PDB entry 3E9J | X-ray diffraction, 3.70 A resolution | chains B and C

# Chain B
Name: Thiol/disulfide oxidoreductase DsbA
Organism: Escherichia coli K12
Notes: EC 1.8.4.-
UniProtKB: P0AEG4 (DSBA_ECOLI); residues 1-189 here correspond to UniProt positions 20-208 (UniProt number = residue number + 19)
Amino-acid sequence (189 residues; each row starts with the number of its first residue):
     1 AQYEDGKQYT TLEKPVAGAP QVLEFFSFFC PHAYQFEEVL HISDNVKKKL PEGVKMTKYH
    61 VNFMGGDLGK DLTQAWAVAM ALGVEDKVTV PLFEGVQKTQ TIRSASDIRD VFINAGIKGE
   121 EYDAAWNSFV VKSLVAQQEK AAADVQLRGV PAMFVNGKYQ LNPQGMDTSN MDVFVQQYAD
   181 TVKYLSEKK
Unresolved in the structure: 189
Sequence notes: engineered mutation Ala33 (Cys52 in P0AEG4)
What the authors report for this chain:
  - catalytic residues: Cys30 (citing earlier work)

# Chain C
Name: Thiol/disulfide oxidoreductase DsbB
Organism: Escherichia coli K12
Notes: EC 1.8.5.-
UniProtKB: P0A6M2 (DSBB_ECOLI); numbering as in UniProt (aligned over 1-176)
Amino-acid sequence (182 residues; numbered 1 to 182; the number before each row is that of its first residue):
     1 MLRFLNQASQ GRGAWLLMAF TALALELTAL WFQHVMLLKP CVLCIYERVA LFGVLGAALI
    61 GAIAPKTPLR YVAMVIWLYS AFRGVQLTYE HTMLQLYPSP FATCDFMVRF PEWLPLDKWV
   121 PQVFVASGDC AERQWDFLGL EMPQWLLGIF IAYLIVAVLV VISQPFKAKK RDLFGRHHHH
   181 HH
Unresolved in the structure: 1-13, 127-141, 163-182
Sequence notes: engineered mutation Ala8 (Cys in P0A6M2), Val49 (Cys in P0A6M2); expression tag (177-182)
Ligand contacts: ubiquinone-1 (UQ1): Ala29, Lys39, Pro40, Cys41, Leu43, Cys44, Glu47, Arg48, His91, Met142, Leu146, Phe150
What the authors report for this chain:
  - binding site for ubiquinone-1: Cys44, Arg48
  - conformationally variable residues (order/disorder transition, side-chain flip): Cys44, Ser127 to Glu141
  - catalytic residues: Cys44 (proposed by the authors, not directly observed)

# Chain B / chain C interface
Cross-chain cystine bridges: Cys30(B)-Cys104(C)
Contacting residue pairs (23):
  Cys30(B) - Cys104(C)  disulfide
  His32(B) - Ser99(C)
  His32(B) - Ala102(C)
  His32(B) - Thr103(C)
  Gln35(B) - Pro98(C)
  Gln35(B) - Ser99(C)
  Gln35(B) - Pro100(C)
  Phe36(B) - Pro100(C)
  Leu40(B) - Pro100(C)  hydrophobic
  Met64(B) - Cys104(C)  hydrophobic
  Arg148(B) - Asp105(C)
  Arg148(B) - Phe106(C)  hydrogen bond (backbone-backbone)
  Arg148(B) - Met107(C)  hydrogen bond
  Arg148(B) - Val108(C)
  Arg148(B) - Arg109(C)
  Gly149(B) - Cys104(C)
  Gly149(B) - Asp105(C)  hydrogen bond (backbone-side chain)
  Val150(B) - Thr103(C)
  Val150(B) - Cys104(C)  hydrogen bond (backbone-backbone)
  Pro163(B) - Phe101(C)
  Gln164(B) - Phe101(C)  hydrogen bond (side chain-backbone)
  Met171(B) - Phe101(C)  hydrophobic
  Phe174(B) - Phe101(C)  hydrophobic
Also at the interface, not in a pair above, chain B (15 interface residues in all): Pro31, Thr168
Also at the interface, not in a pair above, chain C (13 interface residues in all): Leu94
From the paper, about this interface:
  - specific contacts: Cys30(B)-Cys104(C)

# Summary
The interface between chain B and chain C involves 15 residues on one side and 13 on the other; the contacts
include 1 disulfide bond and 5 hydrogen bonds. Polar contacts include Arg148(B)-Met107(C), Gly149(B)-Asp105(C)
and Gln164(B)-Phe101(C). The paper describes a contact between Cys30(B) and Cys104(C). The paper reports
catalytic residues Cys30(B) and Cys44(C); a binding site for ubiquinone-1 at Cys44(C) and Arg48(C).
Here chain B is Thiol/disulfide oxidoreductase DsbA and chain C is Thiol/disulfide oxidoreductase DsbB, both
from Escherichia coli K12. Entry 3E9J (Structure of the charge-transfer intermediate of the transmembrane
redox catalyst DsbB) was determined by X-ray diffraction.
